PDB entry 7CDC | X-ray diffraction, 2.64 A resolution | chains A and B of the 3 polymer chains in the assembly

Chain A:
Molecule: Lysine-specific histone demethylase 1A
Organism: Homo sapiens
Notes: EC 1.14.99.66
Reference sequence: O60341 (KDM1A_HUMAN); residue numbers follow UniProt; this construct covers 172-833
Amino-acid sequence (669 residues; row label = number of the first residue in the row):
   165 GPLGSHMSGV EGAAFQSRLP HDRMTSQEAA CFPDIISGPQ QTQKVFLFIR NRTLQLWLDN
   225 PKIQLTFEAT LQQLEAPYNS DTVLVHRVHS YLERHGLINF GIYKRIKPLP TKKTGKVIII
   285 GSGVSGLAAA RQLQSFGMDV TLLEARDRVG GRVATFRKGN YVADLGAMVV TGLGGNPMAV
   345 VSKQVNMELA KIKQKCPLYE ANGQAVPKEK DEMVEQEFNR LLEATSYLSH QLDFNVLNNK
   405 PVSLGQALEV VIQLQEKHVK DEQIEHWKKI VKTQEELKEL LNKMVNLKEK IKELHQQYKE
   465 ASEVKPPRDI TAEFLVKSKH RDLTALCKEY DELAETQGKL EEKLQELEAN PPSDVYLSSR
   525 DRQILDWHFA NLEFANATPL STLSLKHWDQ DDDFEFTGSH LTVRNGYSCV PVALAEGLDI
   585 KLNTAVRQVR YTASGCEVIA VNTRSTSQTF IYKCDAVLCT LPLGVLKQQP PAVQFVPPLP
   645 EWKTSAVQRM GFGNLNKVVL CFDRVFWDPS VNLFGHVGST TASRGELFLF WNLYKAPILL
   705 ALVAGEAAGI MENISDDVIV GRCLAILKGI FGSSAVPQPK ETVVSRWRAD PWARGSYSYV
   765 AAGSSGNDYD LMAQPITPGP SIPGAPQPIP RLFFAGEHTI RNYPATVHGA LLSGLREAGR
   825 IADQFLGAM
Unresolved in the structure: 165-171, 833
Construct notes: expression tag (165-171)
Residues lining bound ligands: FAD (flavin-adenine dinucleotide): Ile284, Gly285, Ser286, Gly287, Val288, Ser289, Gly290, Leu307, Glu308, Ala309, Arg310, Gly314, Gly315, Arg316, Val317, Leu329, Gly330, Ala331, Met332, Val333, Thr588, Ala589, Val590, Thr624, Leu625, Pro626, Val629, Val637, Leu659, Lys661, Trp751, Trp756, Ser760, Tyr761, Gly800, Glu801, Ala809, Thr810, Val811, His812, Ala814

Chain B:
Molecule: REST corepressor 1
Organism: Homo sapiens
Reference sequence: Q9UKL0 (RCOR1_HUMAN); residues 308-440 here correspond to UniProt positions 311-443 (UniProt number = residue number + 3)
Amino-acid sequence (140 residues; row label = number of the first residue in the row):
   301 GSSGSASRKP PKGMFLSQED VEAVSANATA ATTVLRQLDM ELVSVKRQIQ NIKQTNSALK
   361 EKLDGGIEPY RLPEVIQKCN ARWTTEEQLL AVQAIRKYGR DFQAISDVIG NKSVVQVKNF
   421 FVNYRRRFNI DEVLQEWEAE
Unresolved in the structure: 301-308
Construct notes: expression tag (301-307)

How chain A and chain B interact:
Residue-residue contacts - 97 pairs, chain A then chain B:
  Glu381(A) with Met314(B)
  Arg384(A) with Pro311(B); Lys312(B), hydrogen bond (side chain-backbone); Gly313(B), hydrogen bond (side chain-backbone)
  Leu385(A) with Met314(B), hydrophobic
  Glu387(A) with Pro311(B)
  Ala388(A) with Pro311(B); Met314(B), hydrophobic; Leu316(B), hydrophobic
  Tyr391(A) with Lys309(B); Pro310(B); Leu316(B)
  Leu392(A) with Val321(B), hydrophobic
  Leu396(A) with Gln318(B)
  Phe398(A) with Val321(B), hydrophobic; Ser325(B)
  Leu401(A) with Ser325(B)
  Val415(A) with Met314(B), hydrophobic
  Gln417(A) with Val324(B); Ala331(B)
  Leu418(A) with Phe315(B); Leu316(B), hydrophobic; Asp320(B); Val321(B), hydrophobic; Val324(B), hydrophobic
  Gln419(A) with Gly313(B); Met314(B); Phe315(B), hydrogen bond (side chain-backbone); Leu316(B)
  Glu420(A) with Leu335(B)
  Lys421(A) with Asp320(B), salt bridge; Leu335(B); Leu338(B)
  His422(A) with Phe315(B)
  Lys424(A) with Leu335(B); Leu338(B); Asp339(B), salt bridge
  Asp425(A) with Leu338(B)
  Gln427(A) with Leu342(B)
  Ile428(A) with Leu338(B); Glu341(B); Leu342(B)
  Trp431(A) with Leu342(B); Val345(B), hydrophobic; Ile349(B), hydrophobic
  Ile434(A) with Ile349(B), hydrophobic
  Val435(A) with Ile349(B), hydrophobic
  Gln438(A) with Ile352(B); Lys353(B); Asn356(B), hydrogen bond (backbone-side chain)
  Glu439(A) with Gln348(B), hydrogen bond; Ile352(B)
  Leu441(A) with Asn356(B)
  Lys442(A) with Thr355(B); Asn356(B); Leu359(B)
  Leu445(A) with Asn356(B); Leu359(B), hydrophobic; Lys360(B)
  Asn446(A) with Leu359(B)
  Met448(A) with Leu363(B)
  Val449(A) with Leu359(B); Leu363(B), hydrophobic
  Lys452(A) with Lys362(B); Leu363(B); Asp364(B); Gly366(B); Ile367(B)
  Ile455(A) with Ile367(B), hydrophobic; Tyr370(B), hydrophobic
  Lys456(A) with Tyr370(B)
  His459(A) with Tyr370(B)
  Tyr462(A) with Leu372(B), hydrophobic
  Ile474(A) with Glu386(B); Leu389(B), hydrophobic; Gln393(B), hydrogen bond (backbone-side chain)
  Thr475(A) with Gln393(B)
  Phe478(A) with Leu390(B), hydrophobic; Gln393(B); Ala394(B); Lys397(B)
  Lys481(A) with Val408(B); Ile409(B)
  Ser482(A) with Tyr398(B), hydrogen bond (backbone-side chain)
  His484(A) with Leu372(B); Val375(B)
  Arg485(A) with Tyr398(B); Ala404(B); Asp407(B); Val408(B)
  Asp486(A) with Lys397(B), salt bridge; Tyr398(B), hydrogen bond
  Leu487(A) with Tyr370(B); Leu372(B), hydrophobic
  Cys491(A) with Ile367(B), hydrophobic
  Tyr494(A) with Gly366(B); Ile367(B), hydrophobic
Interface residues without a listed pair, chain A (53 interface residues in all): Gln395, Lys432, Glu477, Thr488, Asp495
Interface residues without a listed pair, chain B (52 interface residues in all): Val334, Lys346, Pro369, Pro373, Asp401

Summary:
The interface between chain A and chain B involves 53 residues on one side and 52 on the other; the contacts
include 8 hydrogen bonds and 3 salt bridges. Among the polar pairs are Lys421(A)-Asp320(B),
Lys424(A)-Asp339(B) and Asp486(A)-Lys397(B). Chain A binds flavin-adenine dinucleotide.
Here chain A is Lysine-specific histone demethylase 1A and chain B is REST corepressor 1, both from Homo
sapiens. Entry 7CDC (Crystal structure of LSD1-CoREST in complex with PRSFLVRRP peptide) was determined by
X-ray diffraction together with 7CDD, 7CDE, 7CDF and 7CDG from the same study.
